PDB entry 8JHB | electron microscopy, 3.30 A resolution | chains B and C of the 5 polymer chains in the assembly

== Chain B ==
Protein: Guanine nucleotide-binding protein G(I)/G(S)/G(T) subunit beta-1
Organism: Homo sapiens
Reference sequence: P62873 (GBB1_HUMAN); residues 1-340 here = UniProt positions 1-340
Chain sequence (340 residues; each row starts with the number of its first residue):
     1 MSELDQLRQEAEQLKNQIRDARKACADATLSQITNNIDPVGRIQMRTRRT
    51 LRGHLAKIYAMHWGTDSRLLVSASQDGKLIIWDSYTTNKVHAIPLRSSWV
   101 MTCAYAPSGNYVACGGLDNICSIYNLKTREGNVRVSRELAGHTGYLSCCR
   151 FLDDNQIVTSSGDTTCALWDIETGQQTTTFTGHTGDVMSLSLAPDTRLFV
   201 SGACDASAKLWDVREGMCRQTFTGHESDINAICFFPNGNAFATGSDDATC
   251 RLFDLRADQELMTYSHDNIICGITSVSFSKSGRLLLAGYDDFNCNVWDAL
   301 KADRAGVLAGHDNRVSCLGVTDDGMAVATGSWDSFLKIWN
Not modelled in the structure: 1-3
Swiss-Prot annotation at these positions:
  - modified residue: S2 (N-acetylserine), H266 (Phosphohistidine)
  - natural variant: L30 (L30F: In MRD42; uncertain significance), R52 (R52G: In MRD42), G64 (G64V: In MRD42), D76 (D76E: In MRD42; D76G: In MRD42), G77 (G77S: In MRD42), K78 (K78R: In MRD42), I80 (I80N: In MRD42; I80T: In MRD42), H91 (H91R: In MRD42; uncertain significance), A92 (A92T: In MRD42), P94 (P94S: In MRD42), L95 (L95P: In MRD42), R96 (R96L: In MRD42), 5 further natural variant entries in UniProt

== Chain C ==
Protein: Guanine nucleotide-binding protein G(I)/G(S)/G(O) subunit gamma-2
Organism: Homo sapiens
Reference sequence: P59768 (GBG2_HUMAN); residues 29-95 here correspond to UniProt positions 5-71 (UniProt number = residue number - 24)
Chain sequence (74 residues; numbered 22 to 95; the number before each row is that of its first residue):
    22 MHHHHHHNTASIAQARKLVEQLKMEANIDRIKVSKAAADLMAYCEAHAKE
    72 DPLLTPVPASENPFREKKFFCAIL
Not modelled in the structure: 22-29, 87-95
Sequence notes: initiating methionine (22); expression tag (23-28)
Swiss-Prot annotation at these positions:
  - modified residue: C92 (Cysteine methyl ester)
  - lipidation: C92 (S-geranylgeranyl cysteine)

== Interface between chain B and chain C ==
Residue-residue contacts (69; chain B residue first):
  L7(B) - Q35(C)
  R8(B) - Q35(C)  hydrogen bond
  L14(B) - Q42(C)
  L14(B) - L43(C)
  Q17(B) - E46(C)
  I18(B) - M45(C)  hydrophobic
  I18(B) - E46(C)
  A24(B) - K53(C)
  C25(B) - R51(C)
  C25(B) - I52(C)
  C25(B) - K53(C)
  C25(B) - V54(C)  hydrogen bond (backbone-backbone)
  A26(B) - V54(C)  hydrophobic
  D27(B) - V54(C)  hydrogen bond (side chain-backbone)
  D27(B) - S55(C)  hydrogen bond
  A28(B) - V54(C)
  L30(B) - A58(C)  hydrophobic
  T34(B) - M62(C)
  I37(B) - M62(C)  hydrophobic
  I43(B) - L74(C)
  I43(B) - L75(C)
  R48(B) - F85(C)  hydrogen bond (side chain-backbone)
  R48(B) - R86(C)
  R49(B) - P84(C)
  R49(B) - F85(C)
  S84(B) - F85(C)
  Y85(B) - P84(C)
  Y85(B) - F85(C)  hydrophobic
  F235(B) - L61(C)  hydrophobic
  F235(B) - Y64(C)  hydrophobic
  P236(B) - Y64(C)
  N237(B) - D60(C)  hydrogen bond
  N237(B) - Y64(C)
  D254(B) - A57(C)
  R256(B) - D50(C)
  R256(B) - R51(C)
  R256(B) - I52(C)
  R256(B) - D60(C)  salt bridge
  A257(B) - R51(C)
  A257(B) - I52(C)
  D258(B) - R51(C)  salt bridge
  L261(B) - V54(C)  hydrophobic
  S279(B) - D72(C)  hydrogen bond
  S279(B) - L74(C)
  K280(B) - E71(C)  salt bridge
  K280(B) - D72(C)
  S281(B) - Y64(C)
  S281(B) - H68(C)
  S281(B) - D72(C)  hydrogen bond
  R283(B) - C65(C)  hydrogen bond
  R283(B) - E66(C)  salt bridge
  R283(B) - L75(C)
  L284(B) - L75(C)  hydrophobic
  L300(B) - M62(C)  hydrophobic
  L300(B) - C65(C)  hydrophobic
  D323(B) - P73(C)
  G324(B) - P73(C)
  G324(B) - L74(C)
  M325(B) - P73(C)
  M325(B) - L74(C)
  M325(B) - N83(C)
  M325(B) - P84(C)
  M325(B) - F85(C)  hydrophobic
  A326(B) - F85(C)  hydrophobic
  V327(B) - L74(C)  hydrophobic
  I338(B) - F85(C)  hydrophobic
  N340(B) - P73(C)
  N340(B) - N83(C)
  N340(B) - F85(C)
Interface residues without a listed pair, chain B (48 interface residues in all): E10, A21, I33, M45, S67, C218, R219, A240, Q259
Interface residues without a listed pair, chain C (34 interface residues in all): T30, S32, A36, L39, E41

== Summary ==
48 residues of chain B and 34 residues of chain C are in contact, with 9 hydrogen bonds and 4 salt bridges.
Among the polar pairs are R256(B)-D60(C), D258(B)-R51(C) and K280(B)-E71(C).
Here chain B is Guanine nucleotide-binding protein G(I)/G(S)/G(T) subunit beta-1 and chain C is Guanine
nucleotide-binding protein G(I)/G(S)/G(O) subunit gamma-2, both from Homo sapiens. Entry 8JHB (FZD6 Gs
complex) was determined by electron microscopy, deposited together with 8J9N and 8JHI.
